Entry 4O9C (X-ray diffraction, 2.00 A resolution); this record covers chains A and E of the 4 polymer chains in the assembly.

Chain A (and E):
Protein: Acetyl-CoA acetyltransferase
From: Ralstonia eutropha
Notes: EC 2.3.1.9; chain E of this document is another copy of the same molecule, construct and numbering; everything in this record applies to it too
Reference sequence: P14611 (THIL_CUPNH); numbering as in UniProt (aligned over 1-393)
Amino-acid sequence (393 residues; each row starts with the number of its first residue):
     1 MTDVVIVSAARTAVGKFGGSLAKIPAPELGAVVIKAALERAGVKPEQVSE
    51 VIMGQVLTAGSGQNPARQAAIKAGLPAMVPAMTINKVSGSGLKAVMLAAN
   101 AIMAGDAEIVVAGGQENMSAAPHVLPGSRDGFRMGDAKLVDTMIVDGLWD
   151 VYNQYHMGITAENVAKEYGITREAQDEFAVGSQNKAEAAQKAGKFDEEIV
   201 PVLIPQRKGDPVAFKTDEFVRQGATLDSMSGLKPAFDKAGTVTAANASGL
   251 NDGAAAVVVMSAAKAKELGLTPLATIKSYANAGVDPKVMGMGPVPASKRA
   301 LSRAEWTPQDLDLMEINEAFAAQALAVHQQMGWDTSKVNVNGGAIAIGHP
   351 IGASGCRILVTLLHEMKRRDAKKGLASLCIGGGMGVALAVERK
Differences from the reference sequence: engineered mutation Ser88 (Cys in P14611)
Curated features (UniProtKB/Swiss-Prot):
  - active site (Proton acceptor): His349, Cys379
  - mutagenesis: His156 (H156A: Almost complete loss of acetoacetyl-CoA thiolase activity), Phe219 (F219A: About 50% loss of acetoacetyl-CoA thiolase activity; F219Y: 2-fold increase of acetoacetyl-CoA thiolase activity), Arg221 (R221A: Almost complete loss of acetoacetyl-CoA thiolase activity), Ser248 (S248A: About 40% loss of acetoacetyl-CoA thiolase activity), His349 (H349A: Almost complete loss of acetoacetyl-CoA thiolase activity), Cys379 (C379S: Almost complete loss of acetoacetyl-CoA thiolase activity)

Chain A / chain E interface:
Contacting residue pairs (34):
  Phe17(A) with Arg133(E)
  Gly18(A) with Arg133(E)
  His123(A) with Phe132(E); Gly135(E), hydrogen bond (side chain-backbone)
  Leu125(A) with Leu139(E), hydrophobic
  Phe132(A) with His123(E)
  Arg133(A) with Phe17(E); Gly18(E)
  Met134(A) with Phe17(E), hydrophobic; Asp141(E); Met143(E), hydrophobic; Ile144(E), hydrophobic; Leu250(E), hydrophobic
  Gly135(A) with His123(E), hydrogen bond (backbone-side chain); Asp141(E), hydrogen bond (backbone-side chain); Ile144(E)
  Asp136(A) with Lys138(E), salt bridge; Leu139(E); Val140(E); Asp141(E), hydrogen bond (side chain-backbone)
  Ala137(A) with Lys138(E); Leu139(E), hydrogen bond (backbone-backbone)
  Lys138(A) with Asp136(E); Ala137(E)
  Leu139(A) with Leu125(E), hydrophobic; Asp136(E); Ala137(E), hydrogen bond (backbone-backbone)
  Val140(A) with Asp136(E)
  Asp141(A) with Met134(E); Gly135(E), hydrogen bond (side chain-backbone); Asp136(E), hydrogen bond (backbone-side chain)
  Met143(A) with Met134(E), hydrophobic
  Ile144(A) with Gly135(E)
  Leu250(A) with Met134(E), hydrophobic

Overview:
The chain A/chain E interface involves 17 residues from each chain; the contacts include 8 hydrogen bonds and
1 salt bridge. Among the polar pairs are Asp136(A)-Lys138(E), His123(A)-Gly135(E) and Gly135(A)-Asp141(E).
Chain A and chain E are both Acetyl-CoA acetyltransferase (Ralstonia eutropha); the structure, Crystal
structure of Beta-ketothiolase (PhaA) from Ralstonia eutropha H16, was determined by X-ray diffraction (same
publication as 4O9A and 4O99).
